PDB entry 6FBQ | X-ray diffraction, 1.60 A resolution | chains A and D of the 4 polymer chains in the assembly

Chain A:
Molecule: Retinoic acid receptor RXR-alpha
Organism: Homo sapiens
Reference sequence: P19793 (RXRA_HUMAN), isoform P19793-2; residues 130-212 here correspond to UniProt positions 33-115 (UniProt number = residue number - 97)
Sequence (87 residues; each row starts with the number of its first residue):
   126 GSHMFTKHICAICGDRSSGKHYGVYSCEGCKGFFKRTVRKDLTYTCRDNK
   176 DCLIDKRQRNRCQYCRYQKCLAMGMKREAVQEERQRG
Unresolved in the structure: 126-129, 210-212
Differences from the reference sequence: expression tag (126-129)
Bound ions: Zn2+ site 1: Cys135, Cys138, Cys152, Cys155; Zn2+ site 2: Cys171, Cys177, Cys187, Cys190
Small-molecule neighbours: MPO (3[N-morpholino]propane sulfonic acid): Ala136, Lys145, Gly148, Val149, Tyr150, Met198

Chain D:
Molecule: 17-nt DNA strand
Sequence (17 nucleotides; row label = number of the first residue in the row):
     1 GATGAACTTTGACCCAG

Interface between chain A and chain D:
Residue-residue contacts (13; chain A residue first):
  Glu153(A) - DG11(D)  sugar contact
  Glu153(A) - DA12(D)  base contact
  Glu153(A) - DC13(D)  hydrogen bond to the base
  Gly154(A) - DG11(D)  phosphate contact
  Phe158(A) - DT10(D)  phosphate contact
  Arg161(A) - DT10(D)  salt bridge to the phosphate
  Arg161(A) - DG11(D)  hydrogen bond to the base
  Arg184(A) - DG11(D)  salt bridge to the phosphate
  Asn185(A) - DT10(D)  phosphate contact
  Asn185(A) - DG11(D)  hydrogen bond to the phosphate
  Gln188(A) - DT9(D)  phosphate contact
  Gln188(A) - DT10(D)  hydrogen bond to the phosphate
  Arg191(A) - DG11(D)  salt bridge to the phosphate
Interface residues without a listed pair, chain A (12 interface residues in all): Asp140, Arg141, Lys156, Lys165

Overview:
12 residues of chain A face 5 of chain D across their interface; the contacts include 4 hydrogen bonds and 3
salt bridges. Among the polar pairs are Glu153(A)-DC13(D), Arg161(A)-DG11(D) and Asn185(A)-DG11(D). Bound to
chain A: compound MPO.
Chain A is Retinoic acid receptor RXR-alpha (Homo sapiens) and chain D is a 17-nt DNA strand; the structure,
Crystal Structure of the Human Retinoid X Receptor DNA-Binding Domain Bound to the Human MEp DR1 ..., was
determined by X-ray diffraction, deposited together with 6FBR.
